3C51 - chains A and B; structure by X-ray diffraction, 3.55 A resolution.

# Chain A (and B)
Protein: Rhodopsin kinase
Organism: Bos taurus
Notes: EC 2.7.11.14; chain B of this document is another copy of the same molecule, construct and numbering; everything in this record applies to it too
UniProt: P28327 (RK_BOVIN); residues 1-535 here = UniProt positions 1-535
Chain sequence (543 residues; each row starts with the number of its first residue):
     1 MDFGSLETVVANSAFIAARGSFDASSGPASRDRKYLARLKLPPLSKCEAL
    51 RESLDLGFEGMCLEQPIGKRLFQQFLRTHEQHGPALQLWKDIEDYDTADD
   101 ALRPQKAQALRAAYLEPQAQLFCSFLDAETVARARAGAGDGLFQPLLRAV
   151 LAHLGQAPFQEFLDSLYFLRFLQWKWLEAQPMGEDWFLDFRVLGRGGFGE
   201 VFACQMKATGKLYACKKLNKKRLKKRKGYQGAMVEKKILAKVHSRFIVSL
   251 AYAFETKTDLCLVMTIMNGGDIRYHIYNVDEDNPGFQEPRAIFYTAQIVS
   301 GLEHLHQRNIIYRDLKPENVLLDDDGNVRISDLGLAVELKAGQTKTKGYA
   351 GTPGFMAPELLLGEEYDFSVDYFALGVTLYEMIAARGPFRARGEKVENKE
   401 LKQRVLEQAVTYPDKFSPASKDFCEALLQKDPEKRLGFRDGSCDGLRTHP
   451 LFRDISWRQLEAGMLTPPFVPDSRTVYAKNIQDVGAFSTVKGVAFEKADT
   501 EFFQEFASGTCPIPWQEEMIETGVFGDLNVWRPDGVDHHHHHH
Disordered / not traced: 1-30, 138-140, 475-487, 534-543 (chain B: 1-30, 114-116, 138-141, 269-270, 278-286, 395-396, 406-412, 476-490, 534-543)
Sequence notes: expression tag (536-543)
Metal / ion sites: Mg2+ near Asp332 (its only coordinating residue here)
Small-molecule neighbours: ADP (adenosine-5'-diphosphate): Leu193, Gly194, Arg195, Gly196, Gly197, Val201, Ala214, Lys216, Glu235, Met264, Thr265, Ile266, Met267, Asp271, Glu318, Asn319, Leu321, Asp332
What the authors report for this chain:
  - post-translational modification sites: Ser5, Ser488, Thr489 (proposed by the authors, not directly observed)
  - mutagenesis - S5A, D164A, D164A/L166K, L166K: unchanged catalytic activity on Rho
  - mutagenesis - S5D: decreased expression
  - mutagenesis - D164A/W531A, L166K/W531A, W531A: decreased stability
  - disease-associated variants - V377D, P388H: decreased stability (proposed by the authors, not directly observed)

# How chain A and chain B interact
Pairs across the interface (49; chain A residue first):
  Pro43(A) with Asp164(B)
  Leu44(A) with Asp164(B), hydrogen bond (backbone-backbone); Ser165(B); Leu166(B); Leu169(B), hydrophobic
  Ser45(A) with Asp164(B), hydrogen bond
  Gln74(A) with Trp531(B)
  Arg77(A) with Arg532(B); Pro533(B)
  Thr78(A) with Trp531(B); Pro533(B)
  Glu80(A) with Lys40(B), salt bridge
  Asp164(A) with Pro43(B); Leu44(B), hydrogen bond (side chain-backbone); Ser45(B), hydrogen bond (side chain-backbone)
  Ser165(A) with Leu44(B)
  Leu166(A) with Leu44(B); Leu166(B); Leu169(B), hydrophobic; Arg170(B); Gln173(B); Trp531(B), hydrophobic
  Tyr167(A) with Val530(B); Trp531(B), hydrogen bond (side chain-backbone)
  Leu169(A) with Leu44(B), hydrophobic; Leu166(B), hydrophobic; Leu169(B), hydrophobic
  Arg170(A) with Leu166(B); Trp531(B)
  Gln173(A) with Leu166(B)
  Phe525(A) with Arg532(B)
  Gly526(A) with Arg532(B)
  Asn529(A) with Trp531(B); Arg532(B)
  Val530(A) with Tyr167(B), hydrogen bond (backbone-side chain)
  Trp531(A) with Gln74(B), hydrogen bond; Thr78(B); Leu166(B), hydrophobic; Tyr167(B), hydrogen bond (backbone-side chain); Arg170(B); Asn529(B), hydrogen bond; Trp531(B), hydrophobic
  Arg532(A) with Gln74(B); Arg77(B); Phe525(B); Gly526(B); Asn529(B), hydrogen bond (side chain-backbone)
  Pro533(A) with Arg77(B); Thr78(B)
Other interface residues (no listed pair), chain A (22 interface residues in all): Leu71

# Overview
22 residues of chain A and 21 residues of chain B are in contact; the contacts include 10 hydrogen bonds and 1
salt bridge. Among the polar pairs are Glu80(A)-Lys40(B), Ser45(A)-Asp164(B) and Asp164(A)-Leu44(B). From the
paper: D164A/W531A, L166K/W531A and W531A of chain A, among others, reduce stability; modification sites
Ser5(A), Ser488(A) and Thr489(A); 10 substitutions were tested in all.
Both chains are Rhodopsin kinase (Bos taurus). Entry 3C51 (Crystal structure of G protein coupled receptor
kinase 1 bound to ADP and magnesium chloride at ...) was determined by X-ray diffraction together with 3C4W,
3C4X, 3C4Y, 3C4Z and 3C50 from the same study.
